6YMX - chains a and e of the 32 polymer chains in the assembly; structure by electron microscopy, 3.17 A resolution.

Chain a:
Name: Cytochrome c oxidase subunit 1
From: Saccharomyces cerevisiae (strain ATCC 204508 / S288c)
Notes: EC 1.9.3.1
UniProtKB: P00401 (COX1_YEAST); residues 5-534 here = UniProt positions 5-534
Amino-acid sequence (530 residues; numbered 5 to 534; the number before each row is that of its first residue):
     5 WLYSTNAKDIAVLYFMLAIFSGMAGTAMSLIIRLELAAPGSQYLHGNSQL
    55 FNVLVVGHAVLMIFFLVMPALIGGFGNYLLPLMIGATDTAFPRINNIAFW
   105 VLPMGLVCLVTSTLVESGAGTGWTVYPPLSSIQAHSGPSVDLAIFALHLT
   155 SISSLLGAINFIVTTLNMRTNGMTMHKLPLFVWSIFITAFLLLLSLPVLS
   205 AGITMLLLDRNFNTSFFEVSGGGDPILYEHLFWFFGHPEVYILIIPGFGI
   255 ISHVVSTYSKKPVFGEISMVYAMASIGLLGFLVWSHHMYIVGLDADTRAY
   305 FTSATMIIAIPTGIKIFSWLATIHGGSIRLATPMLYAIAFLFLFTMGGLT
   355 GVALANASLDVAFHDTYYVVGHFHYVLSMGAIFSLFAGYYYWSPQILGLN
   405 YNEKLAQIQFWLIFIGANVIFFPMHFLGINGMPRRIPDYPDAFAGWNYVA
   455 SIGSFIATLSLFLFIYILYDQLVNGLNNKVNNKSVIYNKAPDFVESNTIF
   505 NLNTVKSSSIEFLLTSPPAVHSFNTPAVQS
Bound ions: heme a Fe: His62, His378; Cu ion: His241, His290, His291
Ligand contacts:
  - cardiolipin (CN3; (2R,5S,11R,14R)-5,8,11-trihydroxy-2-(nonanoyloxy)-5,11-dioxido-16-oxo-14-[(propanoyloxy)methyl]-4,6,10,12,15-pentaoxa-5,11-diphosphanonadec-1-yl undecanoate): Asn406, Lys408, Leu409, Phe466, Leu467, Ile469, Tyr470, Lys487
  - heme a (HEA), molecule 1: Phe19, Ile23, Gly26, Thr30, Ser33, Ile36, Arg37, Val59, His62, Ala63, Met66, Ile67, Leu70, Val71, Trp127, Tyr371, Val374, Phe377, His378, Leu381, Ser382, Ile386, Leu389, Phe390, Ile417, Ile424, Phe425, Met428, Arg438, Arg439, Ser458, Ala461, Thr462, Ser464, Leu465, Phe468
  - heme a (HEA), molecule 2: Trp127, Trp237, Val244, Tyr245, Ile248, His290, His291, Thr309, Ile312, Ala313, Thr316, Gly317, Ile320, Phe321, Phe348, Thr349, Gly352, Leu353, Gly355, Val356, Leu358, Ala359, Asp364, His368, Asp369, Val373, His376, Phe377, Val380, Leu381, Arg438
  - 1,2-diacyl-sn-glycero-3-phoshocholine (PCF), molecule 1: Ser204, Ala205, Thr208, Phe216
  - 1,2-diacyl-sn-glycero-3-phoshocholine (PCF), molecule 2: Ile419, Val423, Tyr452, Val453, Ile456
  - phosphatidylethanolamine (PTY), molecule 1: Phe95, Pro96, Arg97, Ile98
  - phosphatidylethanolamine (PTY), molecule 2: Phe268, Phe321, Leu324, Ala325, His328
  - phosphatidylethanolamine (PTY), molecule 3: Leu334, Leu339, Ile342, Ala343, Phe414, Trp415, Phe418
  - phosphatidylethanolamine (PTY), molecule 4: Met350, Leu353, Thr354, Phe426, His429, Phe430, Ile433, Trp450

Chain e:
Name: Cytochrome c oxidase subunit 5A, mitochondrial
From: Saccharomyces cerevisiae (strain ATCC 204508 / S288c)
UniProtKB: P00424 (COX5A_YEAST); numbering as in UniProt (aligned over 25-152)
Amino-acid sequence (128 residues; each row starts with the number of its first residue):
    25 ALSNAAVMDLQSRWENMPSTEQQDIVSKLSERQKLPWAQLTEPEKQAVWY
    75 ISYGEWGPRRPVLNKGDSSFIAKGVAAGLLFSVGLFAVVRMAGGQDAKTM
   125 NKEWQLKSDEYLKSKNANPWGGYSQVQS
Ligand contacts:
  - cardiolipin (CN3; (2R,5S,11R,14R)-5,8,11-trihydroxy-2-(nonanoyloxy)-5,11-dioxido-16-oxo-14-[(propanoyloxy)methyl]-4,6,10,12,15-pentaoxa-5,11-diphosphanonadec-1-yl undecanoate): Phe94, Lys97, Ala101, Phe105
  - 1,2-diacyl-sn-glycero-3-phoshocholine (PCF): Val107, Phe110, Ala111, Arg114, Met115, Gly117, Gly118, Gln119, Asp120
  - phosphatidylethanolamine (PTY): Leu87, Ser92, Ile95, Ala96

Interface between chain a and chain e:
Residue-residue contacts - 56 pairs, chain a then chain e:
  Leu38(a) - Val113(e)  hydrophobic
  Ala41(a) - Arg114(e)
  Ala42(a) - Arg114(e)
  Pro43(a) - Ala121(e)  hydrogen bond (backbone-backbone)
  Gln46(a) - Arg114(e)  hydrogen bond
  Gln46(a) - Gly118(e)
  Tyr47(a) - Val113(e)  hydrogen bond (side chain-backbone)
  Tyr47(a) - Arg114(e)
  Tyr47(a) - Ala116(e)
  Tyr47(a) - Gly117(e)
  Lys408(a) - Asp91(e)  salt bridge
  Lys408(a) - Phe94(e)
  Leu409(a) - Phe94(e)  hydrophobic
  Gln411(a) - Ile95(e)
  Ile412(a) - Ile95(e)
  Trp415(a) - Val99(e)  hydrophobic
  Leu416(a) - Val99(e)
  Leu416(a) - Leu103(e)  hydrophobic
  Asp445(a) - Thr123(e)  hydrogen bond
  Asp445(a) - Met124(e)
  Asp445(a) - Gln151(e)  hydrogen bond (backbone-side chain)
  Ala446(a) - Gln149(e)
  Ala448(a) - Gln151(e)
  Tyr452(a) - Phe110(e)
  Ser455(a) - Phe110(e)
  Ile456(a) - Val107(e)  hydrophobic
  Ile456(a) - Phe110(e)  hydrophobic
  Phe459(a) - Ser106(e)  hydrogen bond (backbone-side chain)
  Phe459(a) - Leu109(e)
  Phe459(a) - Phe110(e)  hydrophobic
  Phe459(a) - Val113(e)  hydrophobic
  Ile460(a) - Leu103(e)  hydrophobic
  Ile460(a) - Ser106(e)  hydrogen bond (backbone-side chain)
  Leu463(a) - Gly102(e)
  Leu463(a) - Phe105(e)
  Leu463(a) - Ser106(e)
  Asn486(a) - Arg84(e)
  Asn486(a) - Asn88(e)  hydrogen bond
  Ser488(a) - Arg84(e)  hydrogen bond (backbone-side chain)
  Val489(a) - Arg84(e)
  Ile490(a) - Arg84(e)
  Pro495(a) - Arg83(e)
  Asp496(a) - Arg83(e)  hydrogen bond (backbone-side chain)
  Phe497(a) - Tyr77(e)
  Phe497(a) - Arg83(e)  hydrogen bond (backbone-side chain)
  Val498(a) - Tyr77(e)  hydrogen bond (backbone-side chain)
  Glu499(a) - Tyr77(e)
  Glu499(a) - Arg83(e)  hydrogen bond (backbone-side chain)
  Ser500(a) - Ser76(e)
  Ser500(a) - Tyr77(e)
  Asn501(a) - Ile75(e)
  Asn501(a) - Ser76(e)  hydrogen bond (backbone-backbone)
  Asn501(a) - Trp80(e)
  Asn501(a) - Pro82(e)  hydrogen bond (side chain-backbone)
  Asn501(a) - Arg83(e)  hydrogen bond
  Phe504(a) - Pro82(e)  hydrophobic
Interface residues without a listed pair, chain a (43 interface residues in all): Gly44, Arg333, Leu334, Ala335, Glu407, Gly449, Asn485, Tyr491, Thr502, Asn505
Interface residues without a listed pair, chain e (35 interface residues in all): Gly78, Val86, Leu87, Gly98, Gln119, Asp120

Overview:
Chain a and chain e form an interface of 43 and 35 residues respectively, with 16 hydrogen bonds and 1 salt
bridge. Polar contacts include Lys408(a)-Asp91(e), Gln46(a)-Arg114(e) and Tyr47(a)-Val113(e). One
phosphatidylethanolamine molecule and one cardiolipin molecule are bound between chain a and chain e.
Chain a is Cytochrome c oxidase subunit 1 and chain e is Cytochrome c oxidase subunit 5A, mitochondrial, both
from Saccharomyces cerevisiae (strain ATCC 204508 / S288c); the structure, CIII2/CIV respiratory supercomplex
from Saccharomyces cerevisiae, was determined by electron microscopy together with 6YMY from the same study.
